5T61 - chains F and L of the 24 polymer chains in the assembly; structure by X-ray diffraction, 2.55 A resolution.

== Chain F (and L) ==
Name: Tungsten formylmethanofuran dehydrogenase subunit fwdF
Source organism: Methanothermobacter wolfeii
Notes: chain L of this document is another copy of the same molecule, construct and numbering; everything in this record applies to it too
Chain sequence (349 residues; each row starts with the number of its first residue):
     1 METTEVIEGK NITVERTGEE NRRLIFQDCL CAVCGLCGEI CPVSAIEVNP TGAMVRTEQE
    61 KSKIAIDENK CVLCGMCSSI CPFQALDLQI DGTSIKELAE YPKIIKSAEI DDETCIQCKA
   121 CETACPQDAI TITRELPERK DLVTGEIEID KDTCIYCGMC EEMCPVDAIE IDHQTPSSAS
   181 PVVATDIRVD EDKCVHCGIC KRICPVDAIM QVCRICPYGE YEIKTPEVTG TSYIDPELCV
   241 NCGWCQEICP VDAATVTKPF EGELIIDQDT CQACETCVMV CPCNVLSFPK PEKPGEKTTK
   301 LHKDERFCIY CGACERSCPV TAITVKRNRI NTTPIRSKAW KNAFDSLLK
Disordered / not traced: 1-2, 19-20 (chain L: 1)
Ion coordination: 4Fe-4S cluster Fe site 1: C31, C34, C37, C81; 4Fe-4S cluster Fe site 2: C41, C71, C77; 4Fe-4S cluster Fe site 3: C115, C118, C121; K+ site 1: E122, T123, C125, D128; 4Fe-4S cluster Fe site 4: C125, C242, C245; 4Fe-4S cluster Fe site 5: C154, C157, C160; K+ site 2: E161, E162, C164, D167; 4Fe-4S cluster Fe site 6: C194, C197, C200; K+ site 3 near H196 (its only coordinating residue here); 4Fe-4S cluster Fe site 7: C213 (shared with C213(L) of chain L); K+ site 4: Q246, E247, C249, D252; 4Fe-4S cluster Fe site 8: C271, C274, C277, C318; 1 more 4Fe-4S cluster Fe sites not listed
Residues lining bound ligands:
  - 4Fe-4S cluster (SF4), molecule 1: L24, C41, P42, V43, A45, I46, C71, V72, L73, C74, G75, M76, C77
  - 4Fe-4S cluster (SF4), molecule 2: F26, C31, A32, V33, C34, G35, L36, C37, C81, P82, F83, A85, L86
  - 4Fe-4S cluster (SF4), molecule 3: A108, C125, P126, A129, I130, I234, C239, V240, N241, C242, G243, W244, C245, V256
  - 4Fe-4S cluster (SF4), molecule 4: I110, C115, I116, Q117, C118, K119, A120, C121, I132, C249, P250, V251, A253
  - 4Fe-4S cluster (SF4), molecule 5: I147, C164, P165, V166, A168, I169, C194, V195, H196, C197, G198, I199, C200, Q211
  - 4Fe-4S cluster (SF4), molecule 6: I149, C154, I155, Y156, C157, G158, M159, C160, I187, C204, P205, V206, A208, I209
  - 4Fe-4S cluster (SF4), molecule 7: C213, I215, C216
  - 4Fe-4S cluster (SF4), molecule 8: L264, C281, P282, C283, V285, L286, C308, I309, Y310, C311, G312, A313, C314, V325
  - 4Fe-4S cluster (SF4), molecule 9: C271, Q272, A273, C274, E275, T276, C277, L301, C318, P319, V320, A322, I323

== Interface between chain F and chain L ==
Pairs across the interface (87):
  I116(F) with I155(L), hydrophobic
  C118(F) with C157(L)
  A120(F) with V183(L)
  T123(F) with Q174(L)
  A124(F) with P176(L), hydrophobic
  R134(F) with C157(L), hydrogen bond (side chain-backbone); G158(L); M159(L); E162(L), salt bridge
  L136(F) with M159(L), hydrophobic; E162(L); M163(L), hydrophobic
  P137(F) with M163(L); I203(L)
  R139(F) with P165(L); I199(L)
  L142(F) with M163(L), hydrophobic; R202(L), hydrogen bond (backbone-side chain)
  I155(F) with I116(L), hydrophobic; C118(L), hydrophobic; P250(L), hydrophobic
  C157(F) with C118(L); R134(L), hydrogen bond (backbone-side chain)
  G158(F) with R134(L)
  M159(F) with R134(L); L136(L), hydrophobic
  E162(F) with R134(L), salt bridge; L136(L)
  M163(F) with L136(L), hydrophobic; P137(L); L142(L), hydrophobic
  P165(F) with R139(L); V166(L), hydrophobic; V195(L), hydrophobic
  V166(F) with P165(L); V166(L), hydrophobic
  Q174(F) with T123(L)
  P176(F) with A124(L), hydrophobic; W244(L), hydrophobic
  S177(F) with W244(L); S287(L)
  S178(F) with W244(L); V285(L), hydrogen bond (side chain-backbone); L286(L); S287(L), hydrogen bond; H302(L), hydrogen bond (side chain-backbone); D304(L)
  A179(F) with S287(L), hydrogen bond (backbone-side chain); P289(L), hydrophobic; H302(L)
  P181(F) with W244(L), hydrophobic; I248(L)
  V183(F) with A120(L); T123(L)
  V195(F) with P165(L), hydrophobic; C197(L), hydrophobic
  C197(F) with V195(L), hydrophobic; I215(L)
  I199(F) with R139(L); L142(L), hydrophobic
  R202(F) with L142(L), hydrogen bond (side chain-backbone); I215(L); I223(L); P226(L)
  I203(F) with P137(L); P226(L), hydrophobic; V228(L), hydrophobic
  P226(F) with R202(L); I203(L), hydrophobic
  V228(F) with M159(L), hydrophobic; I203(L), hydrophobic
  W244(F) with P176(L), hydrophobic; S177(L); P181(L), hydrophobic
  I248(F) with P181(L); V183(L), hydrophobic
  P250(F) with I155(L), hydrophobic
  N284(F) with P176(L)
  V285(F) with S178(L), hydrogen bond (backbone-side chain)
  L286(F) with S178(L)
  S287(F) with S177(L); S178(L), hydrogen bond; A179(L), hydrogen bond (side chain-backbone)
  P289(F) with A179(L), hydrophobic
  H302(F) with S178(L); A179(L)
  D304(F) with S178(L)
Also at the interface, not in a pair above, chain F (49 interface residues in all): V143, Y156, V182, P205, I215, I223, K303
Also at the interface, not in a pair above, chain L (48 interface residues in all): V143, Y156, V182, N284, K303

== In short ==
The interface between chain F and chain L involves 49 residues on one side and 48 on the other, with 11
hydrogen bonds and 2 salt bridges. Polar pairs include R134(F)-E162(L), R134(F)-C157(L) and L142(F)-R202(L).
Bound to chain F: 9 copies of 4Fe-4S cluster.
Both chains are Tungsten formylmethanofuran dehydrogenase subunit fwdF (Methanothermobacter wolfeii). Entry
5T61 (Tungsten-containing formylmethanofuran dehydrogenase from methanothermobacter wolfeii, triclinic form at
2.55 A) was determined by X-ray diffraction (same publication as 5T5I and 5T5M).
